PDB entry 8R5A | electron microscopy, 2.84 A resolution | chains 1 and yC of the 264 polymer chains in the assembly

# Chain 1 (and yC)
Name: Transcription attenuation protein MtrB
From: Geobacillus stearothermophilus
Notes: chain yC of this document is another copy of the same molecule, construct and numbering; everything in this record applies to it too
UniProtKB: Q9X6J6 (MTRB_GEOSE); numbering as in UniProt (aligned over 1-74)
Chain sequence (74 residues; row label = number of the first residue in the row):
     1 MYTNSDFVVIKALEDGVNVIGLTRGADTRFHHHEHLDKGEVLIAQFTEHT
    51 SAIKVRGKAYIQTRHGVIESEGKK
Disordered / not traced: 1-2, 73-74
Sequence notes: engineered mutation His33 (Ser in Q9X6J6), His35 (Lys in Q9X6J6)
Ion coordination: Co2+: His33, His35 (shared with 2 residues of chain LD)

# Chain 1 / chain yC interface
Residue-residue contacts - 8 pairs, chain 1 then chain yC:
  Thr23(1) - Arg29(yC)  hydrogen bond
  Arg29(1) - Thr23(yC)  hydrogen bond
  Arg29(1) - Asp27(yC)  salt bridge
  Arg29(1) - Arg29(yC)  hydrogen bond (backbone-side chain)
  Arg29(1) - Phe30(yC)  hydrogen bond (side chain-backbone)
  Arg29(1) - His31(yC)
  Phe30(1) - Arg29(yC)  hydrogen bond (backbone-side chain)
  His31(1) - Arg29(yC)

# Overview
4 residues of chain 1 and 5 residues of chain yC are in contact; the contacts include 5 hydrogen bonds and 1
salt bridge. Among the polar pairs are Arg29(1)-Asp27(yC), Thr23(1)-Arg29(yC) and Arg29(1)-Arg29(yC). His33(1)
and His35(1) coordinate Co2+.
Chain 1 and chain yC are both Transcription attenuation protein MtrB (Geobacillus stearothermophilus); the
structure, Structure of the Co(II) triggered TRAP (S33HK35H) protein cage (dextro form), was determined by
electron microscopy (same publication as 8R59).
